PDB entry 9FAU | electron microscopy, 3.10 A resolution | chains E and A of the 10 polymer chains in the assembly

== Chain E (and A) ==
Protein: Gamma-aminobutyric acid receptor subunit beta-3
Source organism: Homo sapiens
Notes: chain A of this document is another copy of the same molecule, construct and numbering; everything in this record applies to it too
UniProt: P28472 (GBRB3_HUMAN); residues 9-447 here correspond to UniProt positions 34-472 (UniProt number = residue number + 25)
Chain sequence (439 residues; row label = number of the first residue in the row):
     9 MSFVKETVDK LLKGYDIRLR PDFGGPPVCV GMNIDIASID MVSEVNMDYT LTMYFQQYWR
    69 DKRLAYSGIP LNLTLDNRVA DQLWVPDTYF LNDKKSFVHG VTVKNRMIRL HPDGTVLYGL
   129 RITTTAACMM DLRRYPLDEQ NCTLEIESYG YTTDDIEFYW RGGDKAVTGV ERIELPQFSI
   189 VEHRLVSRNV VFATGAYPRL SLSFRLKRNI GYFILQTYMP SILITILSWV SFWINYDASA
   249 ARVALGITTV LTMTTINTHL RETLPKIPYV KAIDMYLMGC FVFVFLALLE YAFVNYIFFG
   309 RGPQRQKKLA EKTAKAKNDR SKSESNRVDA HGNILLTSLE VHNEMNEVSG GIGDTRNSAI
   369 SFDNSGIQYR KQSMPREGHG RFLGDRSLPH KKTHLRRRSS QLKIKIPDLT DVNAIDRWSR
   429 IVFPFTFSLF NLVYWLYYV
Not modelled in the structure: 311-418 (chain A: 310-418)
Disulfide bonds: Cys136-Cys150
Covalent attachments: N-acetylglucosamine (NAG) linked to Asn80; glycan linked to Asn149

== Chain E / chain A interface ==
Pairs across the interface - 84 pairs, chain E then chain A:
  Lys13(E) with Asp24(A); Arg26(A)
  Val16(E) with Arg26(A)
  Asp17(E) with Arg26(A), salt bridge
  Leu20(E) with Arg26(A)
  Asp48(E) with Lys102(A)
  Tyr62(E) with Tyr97(A), hydrogen bond; Leu99(A); Tyr157(A), hydrogen bond
  Thr82(E) with Gly158(A); Tyr159(A)
  Asp84(E) with Ile25(A); Arg26(A)
  Arg86(E) with Ile25(A); Arg26(A)
  Phe105(E) with Lys102(A); Lys103(A)
  His107(E) with Asp101(A); Lys102(A)
  Val109(E) with Tyr97(A); Phe98(A), hydrophobic; Ser104(A); Phe105(A)
  Thr110(E) with Pro94(A); Thr96(A), hydrogen bond (side chain-backbone)
  Val111(E) with Asp95(A)
  Asn113(E) with Tyr97(A); Tyr157(A), hydrogen bond (backbone-side chain)
  Arg114(E) with Tyr157(A)
  Met115(E) with Tyr157(A), hydrophobic; Gly158(A)
  Arg117(E) with Gly158(A); Thr202(A)
  Leu128(E) with Tyr157(A)
  Arg129(E) with Tyr97(A); Phe98(A), hydrogen bond (side chain-backbone); Leu99(A), hydrogen bond (side chain-backbone); Asp101(A), salt bridge; Tyr157(A), hydrogen bond (backbone-side chain)
  Glu182(E) with Met137(A)
  Gln185(E) with Pro276(A)
  Tyr220(E) with Lys274(A); Lys279(A); Asp282(A)
  Leu223(E) with Asp282(A); Met286(A)
  Gln224(E) with Arg269(A); Asp282(A)
  Met227(E) with Met286(A), hydrophobic
  Leu231(E) with Phe289(A), hydrophobic; Phe293(A), hydrophobic
  Ile232(E) with Val258(A), hydrophobic
  Leu235(E) with Val258(A), hydrophobic; Phe293(A), hydrophobic; Leu296(A), hydrophobic; Leu297(A), hydrophobic
  Val238(E) with Leu297(A), hydrophobic; Ala300(A), hydrophobic
  Trp241(E) with Tyr304(A)
  Ile242(E) with Asn303(A)
  Asn243(E) with Asn303(A); Phe307(A), hydrogen bond (side chain-backbone); Gly308(A)
  Ala249(E) with Ser247(A); Ala248(A), hydrophobic; Val251(A)
  Leu253(E) with Val251(A), hydrophobic; Ile255(A), hydrophobic
  Thr256(E) with Ile255(A); Leu259(A)
  Thr257(E) with Ile255(A)
  Leu259(E) with Leu259(A), hydrophobic
  Thr260(E) with Leu259(A); Thr262(A)
  His267(E) with Thr266(A), hydrogen bond; His267(A), hydrogen bond; Arg269(A), hydrogen bond (backbone-side chain); Glu270(A)
  Leu268(E) with Arg269(A)
  Glu270(E) with Glu270(A)
  Thr271(E) with Arg269(A), hydrogen bond; Glu270(A)
  Asp419(E) with Arg309(A)
  Arg428(E) with Tyr304(A)
Other interface residues (no listed pair), chain E (57 interface residues in all): Leu79, Leu83, Val87, Gln90, Gly127, Pro184, Gly219, Pro228, Ile234, Ala248, Thr263, Ile264
Other interface residues (no listed pair), chain A (58 interface residues in all): Phe31, Phe63, Gln65, Val93, Asn100, Leu128, Ile130, Tyr205, Thr263, Asn265, Ile275, Tyr277, Val278

== Overview ==
57 residues of chain E and 58 residues of chain A are in contact; the contacts include 12 hydrogen bonds and 2
salt bridges. Polar contacts include Asp17(E)-Arg26(A), Arg129(E)-Asp101(A) and Tyr62(E)-Tyr97(A). Covalently
linked N-acetylglucosamine: at Asn80(E).
Both chains are Gamma-aminobutyric acid receptor subunit beta-3 (Homo sapiens). Entry 9FAU (CryoEM structure
of human full-length beta3gamma2 GABA(A) receptor in complex with GARLH4, the TMD of Neuroligin2 ...) was
determined by electron microscopy.
